1MCC - chains A and B of the 3 polymer chains in the assembly; structure by X-ray diffraction, 2.70 A resolution.

[Chain A (and B)]
Protein: Immunoglobulin lambda dimer mcg (light chain)
From: Homo sapiens
Notes: chain B of this document is another copy of the same molecule, construct and numbering; everything in this record applies to it too
Sequence (216 residues; each row starts with the number of its first residue):
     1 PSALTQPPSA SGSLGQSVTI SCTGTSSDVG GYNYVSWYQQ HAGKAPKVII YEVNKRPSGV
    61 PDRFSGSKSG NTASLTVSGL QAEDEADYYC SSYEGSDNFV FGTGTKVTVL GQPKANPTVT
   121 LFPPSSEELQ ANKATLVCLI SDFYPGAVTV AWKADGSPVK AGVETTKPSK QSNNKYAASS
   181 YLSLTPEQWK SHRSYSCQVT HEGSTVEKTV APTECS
Construct notes: conflict Ile-20 (Phe39 in S14675), Thr-23 (Ser42 in S14675), Val-29 (Ile48 in S14675), 19 further conflict positions vs the reference (S14675) not listed
Disulfides: Cys-22/Cys-90, Cys-138/Cys-197

[Chain A / chain B interface]
Residue-residue contacts - 66 pairs, chain A then chain B:
  Gln-40(A) with Gln-40(B), hydrogen bond
  Lys-44(A) with Tyr-89(B)
  Ala-45(A) with Tyr-89(B), hydrophobic; Gly-102(B); Thr-103(B)
  Pro-46(A) with Tyr-89(B); Phe-101(B)
  Lys-47(A) with Phe-99(B), hydrogen bond (side chain-backbone); Val-100(B); Phe-101(B)
  Val-48(A) with Phe-99(B), hydrophobic
  Tyr-51(A) with Ser-96(B); Asp-97(B), hydrogen bond; Phe-99(B), hydrophobic
  Arg-56(A) with Asp-97(B)
  Pro-57(A) with Asp-97(B)
  Ser-58(A) with Asp-97(B), hydrogen bond (backbone-side chain); Asn-98(B)
  Tyr-89(A) with Gln-40(B); Lys-44(B); Pro-46(B)
  Asp-97(A) with Tyr-51(B), hydrogen bond
  Asn-98(A) with Ser-58(B), hydrogen bond
  Phe-101(A) with Pro-46(B)
  Gly-102(A) with Ala-45(B)
  Thr-103(A) with Ala-45(B)
  Thr-120(A) with Glu-128(B)
  Phe-122(A) with Phe-122(B), hydrophobic; Thr-135(B); Val-137(B), hydrophobic
  Pro-123(A) with Phe-122(B); Ser-125(B)
  Pro-124(A) with Phe-122(B), hydrophobic
  Ser-125(A) with Pro-123(B)
  Glu-127(A) with Thr-209(B)
  Glu-128(A) with Thr-120(B); Phe-122(B)
  Thr-135(A) with Phe-122(B); Leu-139(B)
  Val-137(A) with Phe-122(B), hydrophobic; Val-137(B), hydrophobic; Leu-139(B), hydrophobic
  Leu-139(A) with Thr-135(B); Val-137(B), hydrophobic; Tyr-181(B), hydrophobic
  Ser-141(A) with Tyr-181(B)
  Glu-164(A) with Gln-171(B); Ser-172(B), hydrogen bond (side chain-backbone)
  Thr-166(A) with Thr-166(B); Ser-169(B), hydrogen bond; Ala-177(B), hydrogen bond (side chain-backbone)
  Lys-167(A) with Ser-169(B), hydrogen bond (backbone-side chain)
  Ser-169(A) with Thr-166(B); Lys-167(B), hydrogen bond (side chain-backbone)
  Gln-171(A) with Glu-164(B); Tyr-181(B), hydrogen bond
  Ser-172(A) with Glu-164(B), hydrogen bond
  Ala-177(A) with Thr-166(B); Tyr-181(B), hydrophobic
  Ser-179(A) with Ser-179(B), hydrogen bond
  Tyr-181(A) with Leu-139(B), hydrophobic; Ser-141(B); Gln-171(B), hydrogen bond; Ala-177(B), hydrophobic
  Cys-215(A) with Cys-215(B), disulfide
  Ser-216(A) with Cys-215(B), hydrogen bond (backbone-side chain)
Also at the interface, not in a pair above, chain A (44 interface residues in all): Tyr-38, Glu-52, Phe-99, Leu-121, Asp-142, Thr-165
Also at the interface, not in a pair above, chain B (43 interface residues in all): Tyr-38, Lys-47, Val-48, Pro-57, Ser-126, Lys-133, Asp-142, Asn-173
Disulfides between the chains: Cys-215(A)/Cys-215(B)

[Summary]
44 residues of chain A and 43 residues of chain B are in contact, with 1 disulfide bond and 16 hydrogen bonds.
Polar contacts include Gln-40(A)/Gln-40(B), Lys-47(A)/Phe-99(B) and Tyr-51(A)/Asp-97(B).
Chain A and chain B are both Immunoglobulin lambda dimer mcg (light chain) (Homo sapiens); the structure,
Principles and pitfalls in designing site directed peptide ligands, was determined by X-ray diffraction (same
publication as 1MCB, 1MCD, 1MCE, 1MCF, 1MCH, 1MCI and 4 further entries).
